PDB entry 2PX2 | X-ray diffraction, 2.00 A resolution | chain A

Chain A:
Protein: Genome polyprotein [Contains: Capsid protein C (Core protein); Envelope protein M (Matrix protein); Major envelope protein E; Non-structural protein 1 (NS1); Non-structural protein 2A (NS2A); Flavivirin protease NS2B regulatory subunit; Flavivirin protease NS3 catalytic subunit; Non-structural protein 4A (NS4A); Non-structural protein 4B (NS4B); RNA-directed RNA polymerase (EC 2.7.7.48) (NS5)]
Organism: Murray valley encephalitis virus (strain MVE-1-51)
Notes: EC 2.7.7.48; fragment: NS5 2'-O Methyltransferase Domain: Residues 2530-2798
UniProtKB: P05769 (POLG_MVEV5); residues 1-269 here correspond to UniProt positions 2530-2798 (UniProt number = residue number + 2529)
Amino-acid sequence (269 residues; each row starts with the number of its first residue):
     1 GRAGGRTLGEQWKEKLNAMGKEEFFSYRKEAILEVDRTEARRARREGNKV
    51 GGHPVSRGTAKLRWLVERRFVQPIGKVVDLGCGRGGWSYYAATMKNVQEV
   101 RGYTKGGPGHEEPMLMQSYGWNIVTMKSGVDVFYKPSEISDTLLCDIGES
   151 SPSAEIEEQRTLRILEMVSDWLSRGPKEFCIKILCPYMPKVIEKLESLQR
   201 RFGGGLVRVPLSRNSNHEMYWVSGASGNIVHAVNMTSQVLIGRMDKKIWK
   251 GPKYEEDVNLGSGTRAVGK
Disordered / not traced: 1-5, 43-49, 268-269
Ligand contacts: S-adenosylhomocysteine (SAH): Val-55, Ser-56, Gly-58, Thr-59, Gly-81, Cys-82, Gly-83, Arg-84, Gly-85, Gly-86, Trp-87, Thr-104, Lys-105, His-110, Glu-111, Val-130, Asp-131, Val-132, Phe-133, Asp-146, Ile-147
UniProt features mapped onto this chain:
  - active site (For 2'-O-MTase activity): Lys-61, Asp-146, Lys-182, Glu-218
  - binding site (S-adenosyl-L-methionine): Ser-56, Gly-86, Trp-87, Thr-104, Lys-105, Asp-131, Val-132, Ile-147, Tyr-220
  - site: Lys-13 (mRNA cap binding), Leu-16 (mRNA cap binding), Asn-17 (mRNA cap binding), Met-19 (mRNA cap binding), Phe-24 (mRNA cap binding), Arg-28 (mRNA cap binding), Lys-61 (Essential for 2'-O-methyltransferase activity), Asp-146 (Essential for 2'-O-methyltransferase and N-7 methyltransferase activity), Ser-150 (mRNA cap binding), Lys-182 (Essential for 2'-O-methyltransferase activity), Arg-213 (mRNA cap binding), Ser-215 (mRNA cap binding), Glu-218 (Essential for 2'-O-methyltransferase activity)
  - modified residue: Ser-56 (Phosphoserine)

Summary:
Chain A binds S-adenosylhomocysteine. UniProt lists 4 active-site residues and 9
S-adenosyl-L-methionine-binding residues.
Chain A is Genome polyprotein [Contains: Capsid protein C (Core protein); Envelope protein M (Matrix protein);
Major envelope protein E; Non-structural protein 1 (NS1); Non-structural protein 2A (NS2A); Flavivirin
protease NS2B regulatory subunit; Flavivirin protease NS3 catalytic subunit; Non-structural protein 4A (NS4A);
Non-structural protein 4B (NS4B); RNA-directed RNA polymerase (EC 2.7.7.48) (NS5)] (Murray valley encephalitis
virus (strain MVE-1-51)); the structure, Crystal structure of the Murray Valley Encephalitis Virus NS5 2'-O
Methyltransferase domain in complex with SAH ..., was determined by X-ray diffraction together with 2PX4,
2PX5, 2PX8, 2PXA and 2PXC from the same study.
